PDB entry 7UPZ | X-ray diffraction, 2.49 A resolution | chains A and C of the 4 polymer chains in the assembly

== Chain A ==
Molecule: CCAAT/enhancer-binding protein beta
Organism: Homo sapiens
UniProtKB: P17676 (CEBPB_HUMAN); numbering as in UniProt (aligned over 257-336)
Chain sequence (80 residues; each row starts with the number of its first residue):
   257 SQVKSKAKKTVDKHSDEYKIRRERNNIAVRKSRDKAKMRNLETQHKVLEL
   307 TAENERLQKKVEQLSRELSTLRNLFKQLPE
Disordered / not traced: 257-268, 333-336
Curated features (UniProtKB/Swiss-Prot):
  - region: Lys275 to Arg295 (Basic motif), Leu297 to Leu304 (Leucine-zipper)
  - modified residue: Thr266 (Phosphothreonine), Ser288 (Phosphoserine), Ser325 (Phosphoserine)
  - cross-link (Glycyl lysine isopeptide (Lys-Gly)): Lys260 (interchain with G-Cter in SUMO2), Lys262 (interchain with G-Cter in SUMO2), Lys332 (interchain with G-Cter in SUMO2)

== Chain C ==
Molecule: 16-nt DNA strand
Sequence (16 nucleotides; each row starts with the number of its first residue):
     1 ATTCTTAAGAAAGACG

== How chain A and chain C interact ==
Contacting residue pairs (15):
  Tyr274(A) - DA11(C)  hydrogen bond to the phosphate
  Arg278(A) - DG9(C)  sugar contact
  Arg278(A) - DA10(C)  salt bridge to the phosphate
  Arg278(A) - DA11(C)  hydrogen bond to the base
  Asn281(A) - DA10(C)  base contact
  Asn281(A) - DA11(C)  hydrogen bond to the base
  Asn281(A) - DA12(C)  base contact
  Asn282(A) - DG9(C)  sugar contact
  Asn282(A) - DA10(C)  hydrogen bond to the phosphate
  Val285(A) - DA11(C)  base contact
  Arg286(A) - DG9(C)  salt bridge to the phosphate
  Arg289(A) - DA8(C)  hydrogen bond to the base
  Arg289(A) - DG9(C)  hydrogen bond to the base
  Arg289(A) - DA10(C)  base contact
  Lys293(A) - DA7(C)  salt bridge to the phosphate

== In short ==
Chain A and chain C form an interface of 8 and 6 residues respectively; the contacts include 6 hydrogen bonds
and 3 salt bridges. Polar pairs include Arg278(A)-DA11(C), Asn281(A)-DA11(C) and Arg289(A)-DA8(C).
Chain A is CCAAT/enhancer-binding protein beta (Homo sapiens) and chain C is a 16-nt DNA strand; the
structure, Structural basis for cell type specific DNA binding of C/EBPbeta: the case of cell cycle inhibitor
..., was determined by X-ray diffraction.
